Entry 5Y6E (X-ray diffraction, 1.80 A resolution); this record covers chain A.

Chain A:
Protein: Beta-lactamase class B VIM-2
Source organism: Pseudomonas aeruginosa
Reference sequence: Q9K2N0 (Q9K2N0_PSEAI); numbering as in UniProt (aligned over 32-262)
Sequence (231 residues; row label = number of the first residue in the row):
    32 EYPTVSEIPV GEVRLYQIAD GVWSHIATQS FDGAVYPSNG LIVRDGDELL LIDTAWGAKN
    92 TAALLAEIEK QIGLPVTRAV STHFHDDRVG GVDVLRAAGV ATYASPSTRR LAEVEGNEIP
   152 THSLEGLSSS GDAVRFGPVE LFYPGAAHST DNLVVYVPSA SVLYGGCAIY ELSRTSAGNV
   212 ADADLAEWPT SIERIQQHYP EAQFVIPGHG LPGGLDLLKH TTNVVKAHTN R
Metal / ion sites: Zn2+ site 1: His114, His116, His179 (together with 8PO); Zn2+ site 2: Asp118, Cys198, His240 (together with 8PO); Zn2+ site 3: His153 (together with formate) (shared with 1 residue of chain B); Zn2+ site 4: His251 (together with formate) (shared with 1 residue of chain B)
Small-molecule neighbours: 8PO ((2R)-2-(4-hydroxyphenyl)-2-[[(2S)-2-methyl-3-sulfanyl-propanoyl]amino]ethanoic acid): Phe62, Tyr67, Trp87, His114, His116, Asp118, His179, Cys198, Tyr201, Arg205, Gly209, Asn210, His240

In short:
Ligands of chain A: compound 8PO. The Zn2+ site 1 is built by His114, His116 and His179. The Zn2+ site 2 is
built by Asp118, Cys198 and His240.
Chain A is Beta-lactamase class B VIM-2 (Pseudomonas aeruginosa); the structure, VIM-2 metallo-beta-lactamase
in complex with (R)-2-(4-hydroxyphenyl)-2-((S)-3-mercapto-2-methylpropanamido)acetic acid (compound 12), was
determined by X-ray diffraction together with 5Y6D from the same study.
